3VMW - chain A; structure by X-ray diffraction, 1.90 A resolution.

Chain A:
Name: Pectate lyase
Notes: EC 4.2.2.2; fragment: catalytic domain
UniProtKB: D0VP31 (D0VP31_9BACI); residues 1-326 here correspond to UniProt positions 37-362 (UniProt number = residue number + 36)
Amino-acid sequence (326 residues; numbered 1 to 326; the number before each row is that of its first residue):
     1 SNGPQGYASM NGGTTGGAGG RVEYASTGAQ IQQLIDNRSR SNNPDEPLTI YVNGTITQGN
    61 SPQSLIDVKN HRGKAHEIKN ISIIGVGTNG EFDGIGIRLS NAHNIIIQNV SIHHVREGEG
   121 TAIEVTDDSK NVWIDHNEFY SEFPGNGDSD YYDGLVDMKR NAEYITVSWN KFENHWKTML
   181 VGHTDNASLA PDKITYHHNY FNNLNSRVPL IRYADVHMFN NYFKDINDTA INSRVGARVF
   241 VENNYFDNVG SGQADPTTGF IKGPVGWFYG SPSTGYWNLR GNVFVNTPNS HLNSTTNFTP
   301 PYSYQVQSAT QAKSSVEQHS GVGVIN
Disordered / not traced: 1-2
Ligand contacts: alpha-D-galactopyranuronic acid (ADA): Ser149, Asp150, Asn205, Ser206, Arg207, Leu210, Arg212, Asp228, Arg234, Asp255, Pro256, Lys262, Tyr269

Overview:
Ligands of chain A: alpha-D-galactopyranuronic acid.
Chain A is Pectate lyase; the structure, Crystal structure of pectate lyase Bsp165PelA from Bacillus sp. N165
in complex with trigalacturonate, was determined by X-ray diffraction together with 3VMV from the same study.
